Entry 8YEO (electron microscopy, 3.44 A resolution); this record covers chains T and F of the 12 polymer chains in the assembly.

# Chain T
Molecule: TS
From: Selenomonas sp
Sequence (48 nucleotides; each row starts with the number of its first residue):
     6 GCCAAGCTTTTTAACAGTGGCCTTATTAAATGACTTCTCCGCTAATAC

# Chain F
Molecule: Cas7f
From: Selenomonas sp
Chain sequence (335 residues; numbered 1 to 335; the number before each row is that of its first residue):
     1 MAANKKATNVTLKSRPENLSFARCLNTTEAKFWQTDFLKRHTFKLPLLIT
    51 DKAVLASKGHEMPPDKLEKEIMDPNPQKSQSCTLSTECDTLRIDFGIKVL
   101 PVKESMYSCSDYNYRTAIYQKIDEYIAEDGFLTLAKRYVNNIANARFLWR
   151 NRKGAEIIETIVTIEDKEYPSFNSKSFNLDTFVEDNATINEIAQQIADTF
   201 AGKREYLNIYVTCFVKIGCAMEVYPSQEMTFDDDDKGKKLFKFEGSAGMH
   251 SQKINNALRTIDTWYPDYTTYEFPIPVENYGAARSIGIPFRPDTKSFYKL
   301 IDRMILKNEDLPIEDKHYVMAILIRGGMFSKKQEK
Not modelled in the structure: 1-11, 335

# Interface between chain T and chain F
Residue-residue contacts (19):
  C20(T) with Asp73(F), phosphate contact; Pro74(F), base contact; Pro76(F), base contact
  A21(T) with Lys58(F), salt bridge to the phosphate; Asn75(F), sugar contact; Pro76(F), sugar contact
  G22(T) with Ala56(F), base contact; Ser57(F), base contact; Asn75(F), hydrogen bond to the base; Gln77(F), hydrogen bond to the base
  DT23(T) with His60(F), sugar contact
  C27(T) with Phe231(F), base contact
  DT29(T) with Met328(F), base contact
  A30(T) with Met328(F), base contact; Lys331(F), sugar contact; Gln333(F), hydrogen bond to the phosphate
  DT31(T) with Asn18(F), base contact; Lys332(F), phosphate contact; Gln333(F), hydrogen bond to the sugar
Interface residues without a listed pair, chain T (9 interface residues in all): A19
Interface residues without a listed pair, chain F (18 interface residues in all): Glu70, Lys236, Ser330

# Overview
9 residues of chain T face 18 of chain F across their interface, with 4 hydrogen bonds and 1 salt bridge.
Among the polar pairs are G22(T)-Asn75(F), G22(T)-Gln77(F) and DT31(T)-Gln333(F).
Here chain T is TS and chain F is Cas7f, both from Selenomonas sp. Entry 8YEO (Type I-FHNH Cascade-dsDNA
R-loop complex) was determined by electron microscopy together with 8YDB, 8YH9 and 8YHA from the same study.
